PDB entry 1KBO | X-ray diffraction, 2.30 A resolution | chains A and C

[Chain A (and C)]
Protein: NAD(P)H dehydrogenase [quinone] 1
Organism: Homo sapiens
Notes: EC 1.6.99.2; chain C of this document is another copy of the same molecule, construct and numbering; everything in this record applies to it too
UniProtKB: P15559 (NQO1_HUMAN); residues 1-273 here correspond to UniProt positions 2-274 (UniProt number = residue number + 1)
Sequence (273 residues; each row starts with the number of its first residue):
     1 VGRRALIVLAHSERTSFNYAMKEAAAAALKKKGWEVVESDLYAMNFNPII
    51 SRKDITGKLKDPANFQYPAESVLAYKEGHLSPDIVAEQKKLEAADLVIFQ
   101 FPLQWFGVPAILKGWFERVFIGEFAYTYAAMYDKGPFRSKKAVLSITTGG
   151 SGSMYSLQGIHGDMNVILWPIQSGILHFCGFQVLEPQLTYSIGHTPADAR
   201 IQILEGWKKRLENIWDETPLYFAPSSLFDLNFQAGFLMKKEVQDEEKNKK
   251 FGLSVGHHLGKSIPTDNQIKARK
Ligand contacts:
  - 340 (5-methoxy-1,2-dimethyl-3-(phenoxymethyl)indole-4,7-dione), molecule 1: Pro68, Tyr126, Tyr128, Phe178, Phe232, Phe236
  - 340, molecule 2: Trp105, Phe106, Gly149, Gly150, Met154, His161
  - FAD (flavin-adenine dinucleotide), molecule 1: His11, Thr15, Ser16, Phe17, Asn18, Ala20, Pro102, Leu103, Gln104, Trp105, Phe106, Thr147, Thr148, Gly149, Gly150, Tyr155, Ile192, Arg200, Ile201, Leu204
  - FAD, molecule 2: Ile50, Gln66, Tyr67, Pro68, Glu117

[Interface between chain A and chain C]
Pairs across the interface - 115 pairs, chain A then chain C:
  Glu13(A) - Arg52(C)  salt bridge
  Glu13(A) - Phe65(C)
  Thr15(A) - Asn64(C)
  Tyr42(A) - Ile49(C)
  Tyr42(A) - Ile50(C)  hydrogen bond (side chain-backbone)
  Pro48(A) - Ala110(C)
  Ile49(A) - Tyr42(C)  hydrophobic
  Ile49(A) - Pro48(C)
  Ile50(A) - Tyr42(C)  hydrogen bond (backbone-side chain)
  Arg52(A) - Glu13(C)  salt bridge
  Ala63(A) - Thr15(C)
  Phe65(A) - Glu13(C)
  Gln104(A) - Ile50(C)
  Gln104(A) - Lys113(C)  hydrogen bond (backbone-side chain)
  Gln104(A) - Glu117(C)  hydrogen bond
  Trp105(A) - Lys113(C)
  Trp105(A) - Phe116(C)
  Trp105(A) - Glu117(C)
  Trp105(A) - Phe120(C)  hydrophobic
  Trp105(A) - Gly174(C)
  Trp105(A) - Ile175(C)  hydrophobic
  Trp105(A) - Phe178(C)  hydrophobic
  Trp105(A) - Cys179(C)  hydrophobic
  Phe106(A) - Tyr132(C)
  Phe106(A) - Pro170(C)
  Phe106(A) - Gly174(C)
  Val108(A) - Lys113(C)  hydrogen bond (backbone-side chain)
  Pro109(A) - Glu117(C)
  Ala110(A) - Pro48(C)
  Ala110(A) - Ala110(C)
  Ala110(A) - Lys113(C)
  Ala110(A) - Gly114(C)
  Ala110(A) - Glu117(C)  hydrogen bond (backbone-side chain)
  Ile111(A) - Ile49(C)  hydrophobic
  Lys113(A) - Gln104(C)  hydrogen bond (side chain-backbone)
  Lys113(A) - Trp105(C)
  Lys113(A) - Gly107(C)
  Lys113(A) - Val108(C)  hydrogen bond (side chain-backbone)
  Lys113(A) - Ala110(C)
  Gly114(A) - Ala110(C)
  Phe116(A) - Trp105(C)  hydrogen bond (backbone-side chain)
  Glu117(A) - Gln104(C)  hydrogen bond
  Glu117(A) - Trp105(C)
  Glu117(A) - Val108(C)
  Glu117(A) - Pro109(C)
  Glu117(A) - Ala110(C)  hydrogen bond (side chain-backbone)
  Phe120(A) - Trp105(C)
  Tyr126(A) - Trp105(C)  hydrophobic
  Tyr132(A) - Phe106(C)
  Tyr132(A) - Ile160(C)
  Tyr132(A) - His161(C)  hydrogen bond
  Ser153(A) - Gly235(C)  hydrogen bond (side chain-backbone)
  Ser153(A) - Leu237(C)
  Met154(A) - Gly235(C)
  Ser156(A) - Leu237(C)
  Leu157(A) - His258(C)
  Leu157(A) - Leu259(C)
  Gln158(A) - Phe228(C)
  Gln158(A) - Leu237(C)
  Gln158(A) - Met238(C)  hydrogen bond (backbone-backbone)
  Gln158(A) - Gln243(C)
  Gln158(A) - Leu259(C)
  Gly159(A) - Phe236(C)
  Gly159(A) - Leu237(C)
  Gly159(A) - His257(C)  hydrogen bond (backbone-side chain)
  Ile160(A) - Tyr132(C)
  Ile160(A) - Phe228(C)  hydrophobic
  Ile160(A) - Phe236(C)  hydrogen bond (backbone-backbone)
  Ile160(A) - His257(C)  hydrogen bond (backbone-side chain)
  His161(A) - Tyr132(C)  hydrogen bond
  His161(A) - Phe178(C)
  Gly162(A) - Gly256(C)
  Gly162(A) - His257(C)
  Asp163(A) - Gly256(C)  hydrogen bond (backbone-backbone)
  Asp163(A) - His258(C)  salt bridge
  Val166(A) - Val166(C)  hydrophobic
  Val166(A) - Trp169(C)
  Val166(A) - Val255(C)
  Trp169(A) - His161(C)
  Trp169(A) - Val166(C)
  Trp169(A) - Ile167(C)
  Gly174(A) - Trp105(C)
  Gly174(A) - Phe106(C)
  Phe178(A) - Trp105(C)  hydrophobic
  Phe178(A) - His161(C)
  Cys179(A) - Trp105(C)  hydrophobic
  Phe228(A) - Gln158(C)
  Phe228(A) - Gly159(C)
  Phe228(A) - Ile160(C)  hydrophobic
  Leu230(A) - Ile160(C)  hydrophobic
  Gly235(A) - Ser153(C)  hydrogen bond (backbone-side chain)
  Gly235(A) - Met154(C)
  Phe236(A) - Met154(C)  hydrophobic
  Phe236(A) - Gln158(C)
  Phe236(A) - Gly159(C)
  Phe236(A) - Ile160(C)  hydrogen bond (backbone-backbone)
  Leu237(A) - Ser153(C)
  Leu237(A) - Ser156(C)
  Leu237(A) - Gln158(C)
  Leu237(A) - Gly159(C)
  Met238(A) - Gln158(C)  hydrogen bond (backbone-backbone)
  Val255(A) - Val166(C)  hydrophobic
  Gly256(A) - Gly162(C)
  Gly256(A) - Asp163(C)  hydrogen bond (backbone-backbone)
  His257(A) - Gly159(C)  hydrogen bond (side chain-backbone)
  His257(A) - Ile160(C)
  His257(A) - Gly162(C)
  His258(A) - Leu157(C)
  His258(A) - Asp163(C)  salt bridge
  Leu259(A) - Leu157(C)
  Gly260(A) - Ser262(C)  hydrogen bond (backbone-side chain)
  Lys261(A) - Ser262(C)
  Ser262(A) - Gly260(C)  hydrogen bond (side chain-backbone)
  Ser262(A) - Lys261(C)
  Ile263(A) - Ile263(C)  hydrophobic
Other interface residues (no listed pair), chain A (63 interface residues in all): Arg14, Phe46, Gly107, Met131, Ile167, Pro170, Ile175, His194, Ser225, Gln243
Other interface residues (no listed pair), chain C (62 interface residues in all): Phe46, Ala63, Ile111, Tyr126, Met131, Leu230, Phe232

[Summary]
Chain A and chain C form an interface of 63 and 62 residues respectively, with 26 hydrogen bonds and 4 salt
bridges. Polar contacts include Glu13(A)-Arg52(C), Asp163(A)-His258(C) and Tyr42(A)-Ile50(C). Bound to chain
A: compound 340 and flavin-adenine dinucleotide.
Chain A and chain C are both NAD(P)H dehydrogenase [quinone] 1 (Homo sapiens); the structure, Complex of Human
recombinant NAD(P)H:Quinone Oxide reductase type 1 with
5-methoxy-1,2-dimethyl-3-(phenoxymethyl)indole-4,7-dione (ES1340), was determined by X-ray diffraction (same
publication as 1KBQ).
